PDB entry 7CNN | X-ray diffraction, 2.50 A resolution | chains B and E of the 6 polymer chains in the assembly

# Chain B
Name: Tubulin beta chain
Source organism: Sus scrofa
UniProt: A0A287AGU7 (A0A287AGU7_PIG); the author numbering skips numbers that UniProt does not, so the offset changes along the chain: 1-42 = UniProt 1-42; 45-360 = UniProt 43-358; 369-455 = UniProt 359-445
Amino-acid sequence (445 residues; numbered 1 to 455; 10 numbers in that range are skipped by the numbering (no residue carries them; nothing is unmodelled there); the number before each row is that of its first residue):
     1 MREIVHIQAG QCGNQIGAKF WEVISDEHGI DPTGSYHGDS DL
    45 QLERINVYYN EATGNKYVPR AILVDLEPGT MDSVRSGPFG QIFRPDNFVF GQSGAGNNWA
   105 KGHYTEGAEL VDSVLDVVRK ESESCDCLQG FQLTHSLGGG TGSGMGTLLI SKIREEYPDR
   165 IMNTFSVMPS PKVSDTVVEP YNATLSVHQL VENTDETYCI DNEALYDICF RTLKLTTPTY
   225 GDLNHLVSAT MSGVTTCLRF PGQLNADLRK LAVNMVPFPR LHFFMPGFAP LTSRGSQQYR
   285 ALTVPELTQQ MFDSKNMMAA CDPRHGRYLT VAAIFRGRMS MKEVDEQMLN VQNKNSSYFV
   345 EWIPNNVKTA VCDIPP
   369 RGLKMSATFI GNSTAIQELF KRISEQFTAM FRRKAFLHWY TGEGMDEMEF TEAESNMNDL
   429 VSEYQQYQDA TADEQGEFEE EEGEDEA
Not modelled in the structure: 441-455
Bound ions: Ca2+ near E113 (its only coordinating residue here)
Residues lining bound ligands:
  - Vinorelbine (GDF): P175, K176, V177, S178, D179, Y210, F214, T220, T221, P222, T223, Y224, L227
  - GDP (guanosine-5'-diphosphate): G10, Q11, C12, Q15, I16, D69, A99, N101, S140, G142, G143, G144, T145, G146, S147, V171, P173, V177, S178, E183, N206, L209, Y224, L227, N228

# Chain E
Name: Stathmin-4
Source organism: Mus musculus
UniProt: P63042 (STMN4_MOUSE); residues 5-145 here correspond to UniProt positions 49-189 (UniProt number = residue number + 44)
Amino-acid sequence (143 residues; each row starts with the number of its first residue):
     3 MADMEVIELN KCTSGQSFEV ILKPPSFDGV PEFNASLPRR RDPSLEEIQK KLEAAEERRK
    63 YQEAELLKHL AEKREHEREV IQKAIEENNN FIKMAKEKLA QKMESNKENR EAHLAAMLER
   123 LQEKDKHAEE VRKNKELKEE ASR
Not modelled in the structure: 3-5, 29-43, 143-145
Differences from the reference sequence: initiating methionine (3); expression tag (4)
Bound ions: Ca2+ near D44 (its only coordinating residue here)

# Chain B / chain E interface
Contacting residue pairs - 21 pairs, chain B then chain E:
  Y108(B) with H78(E), hydrogen bond; E79(E); V82(E), hydrophobic; I83(E)
  L152(B) with E79(E)
  S155(B) with L72(E); R76(E), hydrogen bond
  K156(B) with R76(E); E79(E)
  R158(B) with L68(E)
  E159(B) with L69(E); L72(E); R76(E), salt bridge
  P162(B) with E65(E); L68(E), hydrophobic
  E411(B) with V82(E); A86(E)
  G412(B) with V82(E); K85(E); A86(E)
  E417(B) with H78(E), salt bridge
Also at the interface, not in a pair above, chain B (18 interface residues in all): H107, T109, Q193, N197, T409, G410, M413, D414
Also at the interface, not in a pair above, chain E (15 interface residues in all): A73, K75, E89, N90

# Summary
Chain B and chain E form an interface of 18 and 15 residues respectively; the contacts include 2 hydrogen
bonds and 2 salt bridges. Among the polar pairs are E159(B)-R76(E), E417(B)-H78(E) and Y108(B)-H78(E). Bound
to chain B: GDP and Vinorelbine.
Here chain B is Tubulin beta chain (Sus scrofa) and chain E is Stathmin-4 (Mus musculus). Entry 7CNN
(vinorelbine in complex with tubulin) was determined by X-ray diffraction together with 7CNM and 7CNO from the
same study.
